PDB entry 2OR1 | X-ray diffraction, 2.50 A resolution | chains A and R of the 4 polymer chains in the assembly

== Chain A ==
Molecule: 20-nt DNA strand
Sequence (20 nucleotides; numbered 1 to 20; the number before each row is that of its first residue):
     1 AAGTACAAAC TTTCTTGTAT

== Chain R ==
Protein: 434 repressor
From: Phage 434
UniProt: P16117 (RPC1_BP434); residues 1-69 here = UniProt positions 1-69
Sequence (69 residues; row label = number of the first residue in the row):
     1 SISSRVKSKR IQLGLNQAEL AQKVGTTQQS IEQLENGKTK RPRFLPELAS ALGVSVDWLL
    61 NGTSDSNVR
Disordered / not traced: 64-69

== Chain A / chain R interface ==
Pairs across the interface - 16 pairs, chain A then chain R:
  DG3(A) - Asn16(R)  phosphate contact
  DT4(A) - Asn16(R)  phosphate contact
  DT4(A) - Gln17(R)  hydrogen bond to the phosphate
  DT4(A) - Ala18(R)  phosphate contact
  DT4(A) - Gln28(R)  base contact
  DA5(A) - Gln17(R)  hydrogen bond to the phosphate
  DA5(A) - Gln28(R)  base contact
  DA5(A) - Gln29(R)  base contact
  DA5(A) - Glu32(R)  base contact
  DA5(A) - Asn36(R)  hydrogen bond to the phosphate
  DC6(A) - Gln29(R)  base contact
  DC6(A) - Glu32(R)  base contact
  DC6(A) - Lys38(R)  salt bridge to the phosphate
  DA7(A) - Gln33(R)  base contact
  DT12(A) - Arg43(R)  phosphate contact
  DT13(A) - Arg43(R)  salt bridge to the phosphate
Interface residues without a listed pair, chain R (12 interface residues in all): Arg10, Glu35

== In short ==
7 residues of chain A face 12 of chain R across their interface; the contacts include 3 hydrogen bonds and 2
salt bridges. Polar contacts include DT4(A)-Gln17(R), DA5(A)-Gln17(R) and DA5(A)-Asn36(R).
Chain A is a 20-nt DNA strand and chain R is 434 repressor (Phage 434); the structure, Recognition of a DNA
operator by the repressor of phage 434. A view at high resolution, was determined by X-ray diffraction.
